7KHE - chains C and D of the 9 polymer chains in the assembly; structure by electron microscopy, 3.58 A resolution.

# Chain C
Name: DNA-directed RNA polymerase subunit beta
From: Escherichia coli (strain K12)
Notes: EC 2.7.7.6
UniProtKB: P0A8V2 (RPOB_ECOLI); residues 1-1342 here = UniProt positions 1-1342
Sequence (1342 residues; row label = number of the first residue in the row):
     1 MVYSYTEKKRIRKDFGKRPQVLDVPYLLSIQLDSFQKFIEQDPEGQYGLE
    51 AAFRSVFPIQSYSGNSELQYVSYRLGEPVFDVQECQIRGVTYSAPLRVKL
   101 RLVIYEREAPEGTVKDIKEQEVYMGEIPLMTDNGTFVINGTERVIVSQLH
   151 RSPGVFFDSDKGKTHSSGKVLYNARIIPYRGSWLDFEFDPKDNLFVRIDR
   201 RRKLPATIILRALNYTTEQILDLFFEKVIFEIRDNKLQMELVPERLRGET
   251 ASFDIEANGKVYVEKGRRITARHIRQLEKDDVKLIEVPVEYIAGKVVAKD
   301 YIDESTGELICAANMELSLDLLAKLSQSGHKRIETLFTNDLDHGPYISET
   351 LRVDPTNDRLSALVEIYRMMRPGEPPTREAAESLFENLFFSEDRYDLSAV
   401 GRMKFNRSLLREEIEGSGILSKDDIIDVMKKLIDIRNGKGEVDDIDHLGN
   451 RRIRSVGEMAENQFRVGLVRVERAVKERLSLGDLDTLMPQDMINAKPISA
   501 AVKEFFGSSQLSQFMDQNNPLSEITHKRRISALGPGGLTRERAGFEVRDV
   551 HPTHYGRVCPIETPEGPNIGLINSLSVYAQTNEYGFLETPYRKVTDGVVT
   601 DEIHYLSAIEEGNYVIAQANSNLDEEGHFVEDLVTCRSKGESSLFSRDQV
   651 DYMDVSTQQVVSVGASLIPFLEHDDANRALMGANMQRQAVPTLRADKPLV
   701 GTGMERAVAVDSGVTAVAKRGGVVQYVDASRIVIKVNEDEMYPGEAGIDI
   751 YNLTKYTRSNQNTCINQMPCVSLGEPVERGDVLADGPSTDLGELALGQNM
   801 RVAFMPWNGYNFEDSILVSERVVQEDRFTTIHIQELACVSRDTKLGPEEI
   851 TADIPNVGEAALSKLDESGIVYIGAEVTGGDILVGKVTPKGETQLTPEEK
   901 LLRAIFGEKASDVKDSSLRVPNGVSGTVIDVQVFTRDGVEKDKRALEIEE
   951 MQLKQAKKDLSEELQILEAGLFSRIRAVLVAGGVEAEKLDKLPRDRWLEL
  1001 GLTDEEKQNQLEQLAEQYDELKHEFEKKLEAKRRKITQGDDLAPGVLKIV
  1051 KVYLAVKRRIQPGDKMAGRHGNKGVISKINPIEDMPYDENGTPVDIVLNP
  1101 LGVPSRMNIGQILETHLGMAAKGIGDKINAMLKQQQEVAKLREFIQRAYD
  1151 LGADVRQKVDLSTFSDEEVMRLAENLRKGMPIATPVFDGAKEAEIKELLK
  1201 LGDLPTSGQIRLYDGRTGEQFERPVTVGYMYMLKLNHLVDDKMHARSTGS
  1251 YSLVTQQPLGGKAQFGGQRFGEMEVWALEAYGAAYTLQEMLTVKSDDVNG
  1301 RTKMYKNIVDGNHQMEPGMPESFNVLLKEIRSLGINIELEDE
Disordered / not traced: 1-2
Ligand contacts:
  - chapso (1N7), molecule 1: Gln46, Tyr47, Tyr179, Asp396, Ser398, Ala399, Val400, Arg452, Glu458, Glu461, Arg465, Glu583, Tyr584
  - chapso (1N7), molecule 2: Arg143, Gln513, Phe514
  - chapso (1N7), molecule 3: Gln725, Tyr726, Glu962, Ile966, Ala969, Arg976
Curated features (UniProtKB/Swiss-Prot):
  - modified residue (N6-acetyllysine): Lys1022, Lys1200
  - mutagenesis: Ile561 (I561S: Resistant to antibiotics salinamide A and B), Ile569 (I569S: Resistant to antibiotics salinamide A and B), Ala665 (A665E: Resistant to antibiotics salinamide A and B), Asp675 (D675A/G: Resistant to antibiotics salinamide A and B), Asn677 (N677H/K: Resistant to antibiotics salinamide A and B), Leu680 (L680M: Resistant to antibiotics salinamide A and B), Glu813 (E813K: Disrupts the enzyme's active center)

# Chain D
Name: DNA-directed RNA polymerase subunit beta'
From: Escherichia coli (strain K12)
Notes: EC 2.7.7.6
UniProtKB: P0A8T7 (RPOC_ECOLI); residue numbers follow UniProt; this construct covers 1-1407
Sequence (1407 residues; numbered 1 to 1407; the number before each row is that of its first residue):
     1 MKDLLKFLKAQTKTEEFDAIKIALASPDMIRSWSFGEVKKPETINYRTFK
    51 PERDGLFCARIFGPVKDYECLCGKYKRLKHRGVICEKCGVEVTQTKVRRE
   101 RMGHIELASPTAHIWFLKSLPSRIGLLLDMPLRDIERVLYFESYVVIEGG
   151 MTNLERQQILTEEQYLDALEEFGDEFDAKMGAEAIQALLKSMDLEQECEQ
   201 LREELNETNSETKRKKLTKRIKLLEAFVQSGNKPEWMILTVLPVLPPDLR
   251 PLVPLDGGRFATSDLNDLYRRVINRNNRLKRLLDLAAPDIIVRNEKRMLQ
   301 EAVDALLDNGRRGRAITGSNKRPLKSLADMIKGKQGRFRQNLLGKRVDYS
   351 GRSVITVGPYLRLHQCGLPKKMALELFKPFIYGKLELRGLATTIKAAKKM
   401 VEREEAVVWDILDEVIREHPVLLNRAPTLHRLGIQAFEPVLIEGKAIQLH
   451 PLVCAAYNADFDGDQMAVHVPLTLEAQLEARALMMSTNNILSPANGEPII
   501 VPSQDVVLGLYYMTRDCVNAKGEGMVLTGPKEAERLYRSGLASLHARVKV
   551 RITEYEKDANGELVAKTSLKDTTVGRAILWMIVPKGLPYSIVNQALGKKA
   601 ISKMLNTCYRILGLKPTVIFADQIMYTGFAYAARSGASVGIDDMVIPEKK
   651 HEIISEAEAEVAEIQEQFQSGLVTAGERYNKVIDIWAAANDRVSKAMMDN
   701 LQTETVINRDGQEEKQVSFNSIYMMADSGARGSAAQIRQLAGMRGLMAKP
   751 DGSIIETPITANFREGLNVLQYFISTHGARKGLADTALKTANSGYLTRRL
   801 VDVAQDLVVTEDDCGTHEGIMMTPVIEGGDVKEPLRDRVLGRVTAEDVLK
   851 PGTADILVPRNTLLHEQWCDLLEENSVDAVKVRSVVSCDTDFGVCAHCYG
   901 RDLARGHIINKGEAIGVIAAQSIGEPGTQLTMRTFHIGGAASRAAAESSI
   951 QVKNKGSIKLSNVKSVVNSSGKLVITSRNTELKLIDEFGRTKESYKVPYG
  1001 AVLAKGDGEQVAGGETVANWDPHTMPVITEVSGFVRFTDMIDGQTITRQT
  1051 DELTGLSSLVVLDSAERTAGGKDLRPALKIVDAQGNDVLIPGTDMPAQYF
  1101 LPGKAIVQLEDGVQISSGDTLARIPQESGGTKDITGGLPRVADLFEARRP
  1151 KEPAILAEISGIVSFGKETKGKRRLVITPVDGSDPYEEMIPKWRQLNVFE
  1201 GERVERGDVISDGPEAPHDILRLRGVHAVTRYIVNEVQDVYRLQGVKIND
  1251 KHIEVIVRQMLRKATIVNAGSSDFLEGEQVEYSRVKIANRELEANGKVGA
  1301 TYSRDLLGITKASLATESFISAASFQETTRVLTEAAVAGKRDELRGLKEN
  1351 VIVGRLIPAGTGYAYHQDRMRRRAAGEAPAAPQVTAEDASASLAELLNAG
  1401 LGGSDNE
Disordered / not traced: 1-13, 1377-1407
Bound ions: Zn2+ site 1: Cys70, Cys72, Cys85, Cys88; Mg2+: Asp462, Asp464; Zn2+ site 2: Cys814, Cys888, Cys895, Cys898
Ligand contacts:
  - chapso (1N7): Leu255, Asp256, Gly257, Gly258, Arg259
  - guanosine-5',3'-tetraphosphate (G4P): Arg362, Leu363, His364, Arg417, Lys615, Val618, Ile619, Asp622, Gln623
Curated features (UniProtKB/Swiss-Prot):
  - binding site (Zn(2+)): Cys70, Cys72, Cys85, Cys88, Cys814, Cys888, Cys895, Cys898
  - binding site (Mg(2+)): Asp460, Asp462, Asp464
  - modified residue: Lys983 (N6-acetyllysine)
  - mutagenesis: Gln504 (Q504P: Resistant to antibiotics salinamide A and B), Asn690 (N690D: Resistant to antibiotics salinamide A and B), Met697 (M697V: Resistant to antibiotics salinamide A and B), Ala735 (A735T: Resistant to antibiotics salinamide A and B), Arg738 (R738C/H/P/S: Resistant to antibiotics salinamide A and B), Ala748 (A748E: Resistant to antibiotics salinamide A and B), Pro758 (P758S/T: Resistant to antibiotics salinamide A and B), Phe763 (F763C: Resistant to antibiotics salinamide A and B), Ser775 (S775A: Resistant to antibiotics salinamide A and B), Ala779 (A779T/V: Resistant to antibiotics salinamide A and B), Arg780 (R780C: Resistant to antibiotics salinamide A and B), Gly782 (G782A/C: Resistant to antibiotics salinamide A and B), 1 further mutagenesis entry in UniProt
From the paper describing this entry:
  - mutagenesis - D256A: decreased binding to RNA polymerase-binding transcription factor DksA
  - mutagenesis - D256A: increased binding to rrnBP1 promoter

# Interface between chain C and chain D
Pairs across the interface (286; chain C residue first):
  Phe545(C) with Asp785(D); Leu788(D), hydrophobic
  Arg548(C) with Arg780(D)
  Asp549(C) with Pro750(D); Arg780(D)
  Val550(C) with Pro750(D); His777(D), hydrogen bond (backbone-side chain); Arg780(D)
  His551(C) with Phe773(D)
  Tyr555(C) with Val769(D); Phe773(D)
  Pro560(C) with Thr776(D); Arg780(D), hydrogen bond (backbone-side chain)
  Ile561(C) with Thr776(D)
  Thr563(C) with Arg780(D), hydrogen bond
  Ile569(C) with Leu783(D), hydrophobic; Ala784(D), hydrophobic
  Asn573(C) with Arg780(D), hydrogen bond
  Gln618(C) with Val769(D); Leu770(D)
  Asn620(C) with Asn768(D)
  Val660(C) with Val769(D), hydrophobic
  Leu671(C) with Tyr772(D)
  Glu672(C) with Leu767(D), hydrogen bond (backbone-backbone)
  His673(C) with Phe763(D), hydrogen bond (side chain-backbone); Arg764(D); Glu765(D), hydrogen bond (side chain-backbone)
  Asp674(C) with Tyr772(D), hydrogen bond (backbone-side chain)
  Asp675(C) with Phe763(D); Tyr772(D)
  Ala676(C) with Tyr772(D); Ser775(D); Ala779(D), hydrophobic
  Asn677(C) with Ala779(D); Leu783(D)
  Ala679(C) with Tyr772(D)
  Phe804(C) with Ala637(D); Ser638(D)
  Met805(C) with Ala633(D); Ala637(D)
  Pro806(C) with Asp505(D); Ala633(D); Ala637(D)
  Asn808(C) with Pro359(D); Ala630(D); Ala633(D)
  Gly809(C) with Val357(D); Pro359(D); Phe629(D)
  Tyr810(C) with Pro359(D); Tyr360(D)
  Phe812(C) with Val357(D), hydrophobic; Ser503(D); Gln504(D); Asp505(D); Phe629(D), hydrophobic
  Glu813(C) with Asp460(D); Phe461(D); Gln504(D), hydrogen bond
  Asp814(C) with Asp460(D); Phe461(D)
  Ser815(C) with Val357(D); Phe461(D)
  Arg841(C) with Asp256(D); Gly257(D)
  Gln894(C) with Lys76(D); Arg77(D), hydrogen bond
  Lys900(C) with Arg77(D)
  Gln1061(C) with Lys445(D)
  Gly1063(C) with Val354(D)
  Lys1065(C) with Asp462(D), hydrogen bond (side chain-backbone); Gly463(D)
  Val1075(C) with Thr356(D); Gly463(D)
  Ser1077(C) with Thr356(D)
  Pro1100(C) with Ala637(D); Met725(D)
  Leu1101(C) with Gln504(D); Asp505(D); Leu508(D), hydrophobic; Met725(D), hydrophobic; Ala730(D), hydrophobic; Arg731(D)
  Val1103(C) with Val639(D), hydrophobic
  Pro1104(C) with Met725(D), hydrophobic; Gln736(D); Leu740(D)
  Ser1105(C) with Arg731(D), hydrogen bond; Gly732(D); Gln736(D)
  Arg1106(C) with Asp460(D), salt bridge; Arg731(D)
  Met1107(C) with Gln739(D); Leu740(D), hydrophobic; Phe763(D)
  Ile1109(C) with Met644(D), hydrophobic; Leu740(D), hydrophobic; Phe763(D)
  Ile1112(C) with Val639(D); Ile641(D)
  Leu1113(C) with Ile641(D), hydrophobic
  His1116(C) with Ile641(D), hydrogen bond (side chain-backbone)
  Glu1192(C) with Ile641(D); Arg764(D), salt bridge
  Ser1207(C) with Asp642(D)
  Gln1209(C) with Gly640(D), hydrogen bond (side chain-backbone)
  Glu1219(C) with Arg538(D), salt bridge; Arg634(D), salt bridge
  Phe1221(C) with Ala633(D); Arg634(D)
  Glu1222(C) with Tyr512(D), hydrogen bond; Arg634(D); Ser635(D); Gly636(D)
  Arg1223(C) with Tyr512(D); Ser635(D); Gly636(D); Ala637(D); Phe719(D), hydrogen bond (side chain-backbone); Met724(D)
  Pro1224(C) with Ser638(D)
  Val1225(C) with Gly636(D); Ser638(D)
  Thr1226(C) with Ser638(D), hydrogen bond (backbone-side chain); Val639(D), hydrogen bond (side chain-backbone); Gly640(D)
  Val1239(C) with Val354(D), hydrophobic; Lys445(D)
  Asp1240(C) with Lys445(D), salt bridge
  Lys1242(C) with Arg352(D); Gln465(D)
  Met1243(C) with Arg352(D); Met372(D), hydrophobic; Lys445(D)
  His1244(C) with Gly351(D); Arg352(D), hydrogen bond (backbone-backbone)
  Ala1245(C) with Ser350(D); Gly351(D); Glu375(D)
  Arg1246(C) with Asp348(D), salt bridge; Tyr349(D), hydrogen bond (backbone-backbone); Ser350(D), hydrogen bond (backbone-backbone)
  Ser1247(C) with Asp348(D); Tyr349(D), hydrogen bond (backbone-backbone); Glu375(D); Leu376(D)
  Thr1248(C) with Tyr349(D)
  Tyr1251(C) with Asp348(D), hydrogen bond
  Leu1253(C) with Arg99(D); Val253(D), hydrophobic
  Val1254(C) with Arg99(D), hydrogen bond (backbone-side chain); Leu249(D)
  Gln1256(C) with Arg99(D)
  Gln1257(C) with Arg339(D); Lys345(D)
  Pro1258(C) with Arg346(D); Val347(D); Asp348(D)
  Gly1260(C) with Arg346(D)
  Phe1265(C) with Glu375(D)
  Gly1267(C) with Arg346(D); Val347(D); Ser350(D)
  Gln1268(C) with Arg346(D); Val347(D), hydrogen bond (backbone-backbone); Ser350(D), hydrogen bond; Gly351(D), hydrogen bond (side chain-backbone); Arg352(D)
  Arg1269(C) with Leu343(D), hydrogen bond (side chain-backbone); Gly344(D); Arg346(D)
  Phe1270(C) with Gly344(D); Val347(D), hydrophobic; His469(D)
  Glu1272(C) with Gln335(D); Asn341(D); Leu342(D), hydrogen bond (side chain-backbone)
  Met1273(C) with Thr428(D), hydrogen bond (backbone-side chain)
  Glu1274(C) with Asn424(D), hydrogen bond; Thr428(D); Ile434(D)
  Trp1276(C) with Arg798(D); Val801(D); Gln805(D); Gln921(D)
  Ala1277(C) with Ile434(D), hydrophobic
  Leu1278(C) with Met484(D), hydrophobic
  Glu1279(C) with Gln805(D), hydrogen bond; Ala914(D); Leu1347(D); Val1351(D)
  Ala1280(C) with Arg431(D); Ile918(D)
  Tyr1281(C) with Arg431(D), hydrogen bond (side chain-backbone); Leu432(D); Ile434(D), hydrogen bond (side chain-backbone); Met484(D), hydrophobic; Asn489(D)
  Gly1282(C) with Leu483(D); Gly1360(D); Thr1361(D), hydrogen bond (backbone-side chain)
  Ala1283(C) with Glu479(D); Thr1361(D)
  Ala1284(C) with Glu479(D), hydrogen bond (backbone-side chain); Leu1356(D), hydrophobic; Ile1357(D), hydrophobic; Thr1361(D), hydrogen bond (backbone-side chain); Gly1362(D)
  Tyr1285(C) with Glu475(D); Glu479(D), hydrogen bond (backbone-side chain); Leu1356(D), hydrophobic
  Thr1286(C) with Ala476(D); Glu479(D), hydrogen bond (backbone-side chain)
  Gln1288(C) with Leu1356(D)
  Glu1289(C) with Pro471(D); Leu472(D); Thr473(D), hydrogen bond (side chain-backbone); Ala476(D)
  Met1290(C) with Val347(D)
  Leu1291(C) with Val1351(D)
  Thr1292(C) with Gly1354(D)
  Lys1294(C) with Asp348(D), hydrogen bond (backbone-backbone); Tyr349(D); Val470(D); Leu472(D)
  Ser1295(C) with Arg346(D)
  Met1304(C) with Leu472(D), hydrophobic; Thr473(D)
  Ile1308(C) with Pro379(D), hydrophobic; Phe380(D), hydrophobic
  Val1309(C) with Gly383(D)
  His1313(C) with Phe380(D); Leu472(D); Leu474(D)
  Met1315(C) with Thr473(D)
  Met1319(C) with Phe17(D), hydrophobic
  Pro1320(C) with Val1353(D); Gly1354(D)
  Glu1321(C) with Arg99(D), salt bridge
  Phe1323(C) with Ile1352(D)
  Val1325(C) with Arg99(D); Leu249(D), hydrophobic
  Leu1326(C) with Arg337(D)
  Lys1328(C) with Glu100(D); Leu245(D); Leu249(D)
  Glu1329(C) with Leu245(D); Leu327(D); Met330(D); Ile331(D), hydrogen bond (side chain-backbone)
  Arg1331(C) with Trp33(D); Met102(D); Pro243(D)
  Ser1332(C) with Met102(D); Pro243(D); Leu245(D); Tyr269(D); Leu327(D)
  Leu1333(C) with Trp115(D), hydrophobic; Pro243(D); Leu307(D), hydrophobic
  Gly1334(C) with Leu24(D); Ala25(D), hydrogen bond (backbone-backbone); His113(D)
  Ile1335(C) with Ile22(D), hydrophobic; Ala23(D); Phe116(D), hydrophobic; Ala1336(D), hydrophobic
  Asn1336(C) with Lys21(D); Ile22(D); Ala23(D), hydrogen bond (backbone-backbone); Ala25(D); Met29(D); Trp33(D)
  Ile1337(C) with Ile20(D), hydrophobic; Lys21(D)
  Glu1338(C) with Ile20(D); Lys21(D), hydrogen bond (backbone-backbone)
  Leu1339(C) with Phe17(D), hydrophobic
  Glu1340(C) with Phe17(D); Asp18(D); Ala19(D), hydrogen bond (backbone-backbone); Lys21(D), salt bridge; Arg1341(D), salt bridge
  Asp1341(C) with Glu16(D)
  Glu1342(C) with Asp18(D)
Other interface residues (no listed pair), chain C (156 interface residues in all): Glu504, Pro552, His554, Cys559, Ser642, Leu680, Trp807, Asn811, Glu892, Pro1044, Pro1062, Lys1073, Gly1074, Ile1076, Asn1099, Phe1187, Thr1255, Gly1261, Gly1271, Val1275, Leu1287, Asp1296, Tyr1305, Gln1314, Gly1318, Ser1322, Asn1324, Ile1330
Other interface residues (no listed pair), chain D (176 interface residues in all): Glu15, Lys66, Pro246, Asp248, Pro251, Lys321, Gln340, Ser353, Ile355, Gly358, Lys378, Tyr382, Ile394, Ala426, His430, Gln435, Ala446, Pro451, Ala467, Ala632, Asp643, Ile722, Arg744, Thr757, Gly766, Val917, Leu1332, Arg1355, Ala1359, Arg1369, Arg1373

# Summary
Chain C and chain D form an interface of 156 and 176 residues respectively; the contacts include 46 hydrogen
bonds and 9 salt bridges. Among the polar pairs are Arg1106(C)-Asp460(D), Glu1192(C)-Arg764(D) and
Glu1219(C)-Arg538(D). From the paper: D256A of chain D reduces binding to RNA polymerase-binding transcription
factor DksA; D256A of chain D increases binding to rrnBP1 promoter.
Here chain C is DNA-directed RNA polymerase subunit beta and chain D is DNA-directed RNA polymerase subunit
beta', both from Escherichia coli (strain K12). Entry 7KHE (Escherichia coli RNA polymerase and rrnBP1
promoter pre-open complex with DksA/ppGpp) was determined by electron microscopy, deposited together with
7KHB, 7KHC and 7KHI.
